PDB entry 6PUE | X-ray diffraction, 1.90 A resolution | chains A and H of the 4 polymer chains in the assembly

# Chain A
Molecule: Major histocompatibility complex class I-related gene protein
Organism: Homo sapiens
Reference sequence: Q95460 (HMR1_HUMAN); residues 1-270 here correspond to UniProt positions 23-292 (UniProt number = residue number + 22)
Sequence (271 residues; numbered 0 to 270; the number before each row is that of its first residue; numbering starts at 0):
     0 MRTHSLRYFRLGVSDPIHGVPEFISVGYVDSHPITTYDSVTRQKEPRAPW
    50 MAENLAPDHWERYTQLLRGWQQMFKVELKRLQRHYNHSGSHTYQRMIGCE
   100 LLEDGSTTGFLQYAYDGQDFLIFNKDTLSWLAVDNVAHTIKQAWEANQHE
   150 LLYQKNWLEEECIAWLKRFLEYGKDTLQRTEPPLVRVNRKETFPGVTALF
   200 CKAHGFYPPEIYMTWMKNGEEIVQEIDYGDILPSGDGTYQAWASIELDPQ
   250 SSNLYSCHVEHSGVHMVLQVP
Unresolved in the structure: 190-195
Sequence notes: initiating methionine (0); conflict Ser261 (Cys283 in Q95460)
Disulfide bonds: Cys98-Cys161, Cys200-Cys256
Glycans and other covalent adducts: compound Q7J linked to Lys43
Residues lining bound ligands: Q7J (1,4-dideoxy-1-({2,6-dioxo-5-[(E)-(2-oxopropylidene)amino]-1,2,3,6-tetrahydropyrimidin-4-yl}amino)-D-erythro-pentitol): Tyr7, Phe8, Arg9, Ser24, Thr34, His58, Tyr62, Leu66, Trp69, Arg94, Ile96, Tyr152, Gln153, Trp156
Swiss-Prot annotation at these positions:
  - binding site (5-(2-oxoethylideneamino)-6-(D-ribitylamino)uracil): Arg9, Ser24, Lys43, Arg94, Tyr152, Gln153
  - binding site (5-(2-oxopropylideneamino)-6-(D-ribitylamino)uracil): Arg9, Ser24, Lys43, Arg94, Tyr152, Gln153
  - binding site (7-hydroxy-6-methyl-8-(1-D-ribityl)lumazine): Arg9, Ser24, Lys43, Arg94, Tyr152, Gln153
  - binding site (8-(9H-purin-6-yl)-2-oxa-8-azabicyclo[3.3.1]nona-3,6-diene-4,6-dicarbaldehyde): Arg9, Lys43, His58, Arg94
  - binding site (2-amino-4-oxopteridine-6-carbaldehyde): Lys43
  - binding site (pyridoxal): Lys43
  - glycosylation: Asn85 (N-linked (GlcNAc...) asparagine)

# Chain H
Molecule: Human TCR beta chain
Organism: Homo sapiens
Sequence (246 residues; numbered 0 to 245; the number before each row is that of its first residue; numbering starts at 0):
     0 MNAGVTQTPKFQVLKTGQSMTLQCAQDMNHNSMYWYRQDPGMGLRLIYYS
    50 ASEGTTDKGEVPNGYNVSRLNKREFSLRLESAAPSQTSVYFCASSVWTGE
   100 GSGELFFGEGSRLTVLEDLKNVFPPEVAVFEPSEAEISHTQKATLVCLAT
   150 GFYPDHVELSWWVNGKEVHSGVCTDPQPLKEQPALNDSRYALSSRLRVSA
   200 TFWQNPRNHFRCQVQFYGLSENDEWTQDRAKPVTQIVSAEAWGRAD
Unresolved in the structure: 0-1, 245
Disulfide bonds: Cys23-Cys91, Cys146-Cys211
Bound ions: Na+: Tyr47, Pro61, Tyr64

# How chain A and chain H interact
Pairs across the interface (24):
  Arg41(A) - Gly53(H)
  Arg61(A) - Tyr48(H)  hydrogen bond
  Arg61(A) - Thr97(H)
  Gln64(A) - Tyr48(H)
  Gln64(A) - Ala50(H)
  Gln64(A) - Thr54(H)  hydrogen bond
  Gln64(A) - Thr55(H)
  Gln64(A) - Asp56(H)
  Leu65(A) - Thr97(H)
  Leu65(A) - Gly98(H)
  Arg67(A) - Thr54(H)  hydrogen bond
  Gly68(A) - Ser51(H)
  Gly68(A) - Trp96(H)
  Trp69(A) - Gly98(H)  hydrogen bond (side chain-backbone)
  Trp69(A) - Glu99(H)  hydrogen bond
  Gln71(A) - Ser51(H)
  Gln71(A) - Trp96(H)
  Met72(A) - Trp96(H)  hydrophobic
  Met72(A) - Glu99(H)
  His148(A) - Ser101(H)
  Glu149(A) - Glu99(H)
  Glu149(A) - Gly100(H)  hydrogen bond (side chain-backbone)
  Glu149(A) - Ser101(H)  hydrogen bond
  Tyr152(A) - Gly100(H)
Other interface residues (no listed pair), chain A (14 interface residues in all): Glu60, Asn146
Other interface residues (no listed pair), chain H (15 interface residues in all): Asn30, Gly102

# In short
The interface between chain A and chain H involves 14 residues on one side and 15 on the other, with 7
hydrogen bonds. Polar contacts include Arg61(A)-Tyr48(H), Gln64(A)-Thr54(H) and Arg67(A)-Thr54(H). Compound
Q7J is covalently linked to Lys43(A).
Here chain A is Major histocompatibility complex class I-related gene protein and chain H is Human TCR beta
chain, both from Homo sapiens. Entry 6PUE (Structure of human MAIT A-F7 TCR in complex with human
MR1-4'D-5-OP-RU) was determined by X-ray diffraction, deposited together with 6PUC, 6PUD, 6PUF, 6PUG, 6PUH,
6PUI and 4 further entries.
